Entry 4YLN (X-ray diffraction, 5.50 A resolution (low resolution: residue-level contacts below are approximate; hydrogen-bond / salt-bridge calls are withheld)); this record covers chains C and 2 of the 9 polymer chains in the assembly.

# Chain C
Name: DNA-directed RNA polymerase subunit beta
From: Escherichia coli
Notes: EC 2.7.7.6
UniProt: A7ZUK1 (RPOB_ECO24); numbering as in UniProt (aligned over 1-1342)
Sequence (1342 residues; numbered 1 to 1342; the number before each row is that of its first residue):
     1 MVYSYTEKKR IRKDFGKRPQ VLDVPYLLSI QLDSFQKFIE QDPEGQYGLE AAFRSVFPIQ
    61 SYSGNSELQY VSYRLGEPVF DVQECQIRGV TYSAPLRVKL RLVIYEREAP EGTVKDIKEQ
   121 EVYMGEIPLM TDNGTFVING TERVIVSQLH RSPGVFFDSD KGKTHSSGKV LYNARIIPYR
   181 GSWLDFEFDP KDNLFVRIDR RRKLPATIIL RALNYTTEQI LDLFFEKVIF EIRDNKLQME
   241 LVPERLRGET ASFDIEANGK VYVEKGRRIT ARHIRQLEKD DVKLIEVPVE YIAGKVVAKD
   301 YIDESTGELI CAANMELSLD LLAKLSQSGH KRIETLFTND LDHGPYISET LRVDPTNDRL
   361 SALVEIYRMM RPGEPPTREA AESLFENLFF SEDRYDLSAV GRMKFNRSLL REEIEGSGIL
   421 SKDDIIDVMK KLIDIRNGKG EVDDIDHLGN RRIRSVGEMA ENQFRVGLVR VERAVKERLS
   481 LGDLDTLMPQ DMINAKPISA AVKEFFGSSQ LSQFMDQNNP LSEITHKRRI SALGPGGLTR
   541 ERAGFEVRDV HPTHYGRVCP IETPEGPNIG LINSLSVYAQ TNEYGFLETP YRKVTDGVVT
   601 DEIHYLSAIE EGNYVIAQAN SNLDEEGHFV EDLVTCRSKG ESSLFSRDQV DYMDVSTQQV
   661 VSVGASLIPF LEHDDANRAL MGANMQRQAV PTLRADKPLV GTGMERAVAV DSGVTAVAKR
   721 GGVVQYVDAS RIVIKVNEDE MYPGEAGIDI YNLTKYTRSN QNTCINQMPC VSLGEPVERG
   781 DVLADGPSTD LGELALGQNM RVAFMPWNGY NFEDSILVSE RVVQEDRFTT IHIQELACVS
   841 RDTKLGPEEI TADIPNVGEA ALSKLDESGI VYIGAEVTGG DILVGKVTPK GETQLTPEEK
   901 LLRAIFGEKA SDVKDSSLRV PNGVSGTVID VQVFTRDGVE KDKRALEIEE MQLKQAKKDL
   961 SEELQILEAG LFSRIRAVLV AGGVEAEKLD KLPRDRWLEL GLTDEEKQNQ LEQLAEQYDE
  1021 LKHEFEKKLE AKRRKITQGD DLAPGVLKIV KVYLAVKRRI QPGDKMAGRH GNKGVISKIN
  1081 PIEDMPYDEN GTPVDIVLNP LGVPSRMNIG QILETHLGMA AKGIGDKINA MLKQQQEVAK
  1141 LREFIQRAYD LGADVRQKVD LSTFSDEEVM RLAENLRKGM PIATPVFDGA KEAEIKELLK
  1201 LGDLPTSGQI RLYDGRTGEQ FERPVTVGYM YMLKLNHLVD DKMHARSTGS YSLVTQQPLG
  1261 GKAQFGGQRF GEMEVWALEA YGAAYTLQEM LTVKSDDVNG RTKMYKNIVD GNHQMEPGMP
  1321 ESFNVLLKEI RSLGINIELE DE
Unresolved in the structure: 1
Swiss-Prot annotation at these positions:
  - modified residue (N6-acetyllysine): Lys-1022, Lys-1200

# Chain 2
Molecule: T strand DNA
Sequence (49 nucleotides; numbered 4 to 52; the number before each row is that of its first residue):
     4 CCGCGTCAGA CTCGTAGGAT TATAGCATAC GTGAGGTGGG ATGTCAAGT

# Interface between chain C and chain 2
Pairs across the interface (20; chain C residue first):
  His-165(C) with DC5(2)
  Asp-189(C) with DG6(2)
  Pro-190(C) with DG6(2)
  Arg-202(C) with DC7(2)
  Lys-203(C) with DC7(2)
  Lys-496(C) with DT24(2)
  Pro-497(C) with DT24(2)
  Ala-500(C) with DT23(2); DT24(2)
  Glu-504(C) with DT23(2)
  Ser-508(C) with DG21(2)
  Phe-514(C) with DA19(2)
  Glu-541(C) with DG12(2)
  Gly-1261(C) with DG17(2)
  Lys-1262(C) with DG17(2)
  Gln-1268(C) with DC16(2)
  Arg-1269(C) with DT15(2); DC16(2)
  Gly-1271(C) with DT15(2)
  Met-1273(C) with DC14(2)
Also at the interface, not in a pair above, chain C (25 interface residues in all): Arg-143, Gly-507, Arg-758, Asn-760, Asn-762, Gly-1267, Glu-1274
Also at the interface, not in a pair above, chain 2 (14 interface residues in all): DG8, DG20

# In short
25 residues of chain C and 14 residues of chain 2 are in contact.
Here chain C is DNA-directed RNA polymerase subunit beta (Escherichia coli) and chain 2 is T strand DNA. Entry
4YLN (E. coli Transcription Initiation Complex - 17-bp spacer and 4-nt RNA) was determined by X-ray
diffraction (same publication as 4YLO and 4YLP).
